Entry 4QZC (X-ray diffraction, 2.75 A resolution); this record covers chains A and U of the 4 polymer chains in the assembly.

# Chain A
Molecule: DNA nucleotidylexotransferase
Source organism: Mus musculus
Notes: EC 2.7.7.31
Reference sequence: P09838 (TDT_MOUSE); the construct lacks a stretch of the UniProt sequence, so the offset changes along the chain: 132-482 = UniProt 132-482; 483-510 = UniProt 503-530
Amino-acid sequence (400 residues; numbered 111 to 510; the number before each row is that of its first residue):
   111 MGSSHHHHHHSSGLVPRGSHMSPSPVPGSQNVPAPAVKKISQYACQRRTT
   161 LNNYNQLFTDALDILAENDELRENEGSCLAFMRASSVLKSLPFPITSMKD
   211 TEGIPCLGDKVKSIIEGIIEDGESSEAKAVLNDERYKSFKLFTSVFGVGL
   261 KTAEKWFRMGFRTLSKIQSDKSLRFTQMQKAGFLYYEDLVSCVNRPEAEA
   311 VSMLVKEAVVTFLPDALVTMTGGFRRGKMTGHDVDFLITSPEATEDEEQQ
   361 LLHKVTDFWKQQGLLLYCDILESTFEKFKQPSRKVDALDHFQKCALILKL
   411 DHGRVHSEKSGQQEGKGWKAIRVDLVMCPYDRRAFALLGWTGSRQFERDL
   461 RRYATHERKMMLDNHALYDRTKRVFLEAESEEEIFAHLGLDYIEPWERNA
Disordered / not traced: 111-145, 389-395, 397, 417-422
Construct notes: expression tag (111-131); engineered mutation Ala-405 (Phe in P09838)
Bound ions: Na+: Val-255, Val-258 (shared with DA5(U) of chain U); Mg2+ site 1: Asp-343, Asp-345 (together with 2',3'-dideoxycytidine 5'-triphosphate); Mg2+ site 2: Asp-345, Asp-434 (together with 2',3'-dideoxycytidine 5'-triphosphate) (shared with DC6(U) of chain U)
Small-molecule neighbours: 2',3'-dideoxycytidine 5'-triphosphate (DCT): Gly-332, Gly-333, Arg-336, Lys-338, Gly-341, His-342, Asp-343, Asp-345, Gly-449, Trp-450, Thr-451, Gly-452, Ser-453, Arg-454, Glu-457, Arg-461
UniProt features mapped onto this chain:
  - region: Val-258 to Thr-262 (Involved in DNA binding)
  - binding site (a 2'-deoxyribonucleoside 5'-triphosphate): Gly-333 to Lys-338, His-342 to Asp-345, Gly-449, Trp-450
  - binding site (Mg(2+)): Asp-343, Asp-345, Asp-434
  - modified residue: Ser-134 (Phosphoserine)
Reported in the primary citation:
  - conformationally variable residues (order/disorder transition): Leu-398, Asp-399, Lys-403
  - mutagenesis - L398A, F405A: decreased catalytic activity
  - mutagenesis - F401A: abolished catalytic activity on in trans
  - mutagenesis - R461A: abolished catalytic activity

# Chain U
Molecule: 6-nt DNA strand
Sequence (6 nucleotides; row label = number of the first residue in the row):
     1 AAAAAC
Bound ions: Na+: DA5 (shared with Val-255(A), Val-258(A) of chain A); Mg2+: DC6 (together with 2',3'-dideoxycytidine 5'-triphosphate) (shared with Asp-345(A), Asp-434(A) of chain A)

# How chain A and chain U interact
Pairs across the interface (16):
  Phe-256(A) / DA5(U)  phosphate contact
  Gly-257(A) / DA4(U)  sugar contact
  Gly-257(A) / DA5(U)  hydrogen bond to the phosphate
  Val-258(A) / DA5(U)  phosphate contact
  Gly-259(A) / DA4(U)  hydrogen bond to the phosphate
  Leu-260(A) / DA4(U)  phosphate contact
  Lys-261(A) / DA3(U)  sugar contact
  Lys-261(A) / DA4(U)  hydrogen bond to the phosphate
  Thr-262(A) / DA3(U)  phosphate contact
  Thr-262(A) / DA4(U)  hydrogen bond to the phosphate
  Met-288(A) / DA4(U)  phosphate contact
  Asp-343(A) / DC6(U)  phosphate contact
  Arg-432(A) / DA5(U)  phosphate contact
  Arg-432(A) / DC6(U)  salt bridge to the phosphate
  Asp-434(A) / DC6(U)  phosphate contact
  Trp-450(A) / DC6(U)  sugar contact
Interface residues without a listed pair, chain A (13 interface residues in all): Asp-345

# Summary
The interface between chain A and chain U involves 13 residues on one side and 4 on the other, with 4 hydrogen
bonds and 1 salt bridge. Polar contacts include Gly-257(A)/DA5(U), Gly-259(A)/DA4(U) and Lys-261(A)/DA4(U).
From the paper: L398A and F405A of chain A reduce catalytic activity; conformational variability at
Leu-398(A), Asp-399(A) and Lys-403(A); 4 substitutions were tested in all.
Chain A is DNA nucleotidylexotransferase (Mus musculus) and chain U is a 6-nt DNA strand; the structure, Mouse
Tdt, F405A mutant, in complex with a DSB substrate, C-G base pair, was determined by X-ray diffraction (same
publication as 4QZ8, 4QZ9, 4QZA, 4QZB, 4QZD, 4QZE and 4 further entries).
